2O9C - chain A; structure by X-ray diffraction, 1.45 A resolution.

[Chain A]
Protein: Bacteriophytochrome
From: Deinococcus radiodurans
Notes: EC 2.7.13.3; fragment: chromophore binidng domain
UniProt: Q9RZA4 (BPHY_DEIRA); residue numbers follow UniProt; this construct covers 1-321
Sequence (342 residues; each row starts with the number of its first residue; numbers below 1 keep their minus sign (Met-14 is residue -14)):
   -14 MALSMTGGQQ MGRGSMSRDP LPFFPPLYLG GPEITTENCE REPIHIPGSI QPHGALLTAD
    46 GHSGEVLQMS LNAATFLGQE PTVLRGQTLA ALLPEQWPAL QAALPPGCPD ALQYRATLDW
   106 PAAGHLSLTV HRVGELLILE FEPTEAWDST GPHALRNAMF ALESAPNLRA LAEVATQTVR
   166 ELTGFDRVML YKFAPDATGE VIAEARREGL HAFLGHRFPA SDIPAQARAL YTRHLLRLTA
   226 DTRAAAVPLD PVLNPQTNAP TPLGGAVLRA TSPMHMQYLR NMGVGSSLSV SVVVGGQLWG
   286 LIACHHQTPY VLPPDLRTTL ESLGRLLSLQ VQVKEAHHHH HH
Unresolved in the structure: -14 to 3, 323-327
Sequence notes: cloning artifact (-14 to 0); engineered mutation Ser307 (Tyr in Q9RZA4); expression tag (322-327)
Glycans and other covalent adducts: 2(R),3(E)- phytochromobilin (LBV) linked to Cys24
Residues lining bound ligands: 2(R),3(E)- phytochromobilin (LBV; 3-[2-[(Z)-[3-(2-carboxyethyl)-5-[(Z)-(4-ethenyl-3-methyl-5-oxidanylidene-pyrrol-2-ylidene)methyl]-4-methyl-pyrrol-1-ium -2-ylidene]methyl]-5-[(Z)-[(3E)-3-ethylidene-4-methyl-5-oxidanylidene-pyrrolidin-2-ylidene]methyl]-4-methyl-1H-pyrrol-3- yl]propanoic acid): Thr20, Thr21, Glu27, Ile29, Met174, Tyr176, Phe198, Phe203, Ser206, Asp207, Ile208, Pro209, Ala212, Tyr216, Arg222, Arg254, Ala255, Thr256, Ser257, Met259, His260, Tyr263, Leu264, Met267, Ser272, Leu273, Ser274, Leu286, Ala288, His290
UniProt features mapped onto this chain:
  - binding site (a tetrapyrrole): Cys24
  - mutagenesis: Met259 (M259A: Binds PCB (in vitro), but difference spectrum is altered; M259C: Binds PCB (in vitro), but difference spectrum is altered), His260 (H260A: 100-fold reduction of chromophore-binding activity), Cys289 (C289A: Binds PCB (in vitro), but has aberrant spectral properties)

[Overview]
2(R),3(E)- phytochromobilin is covalently linked to Cys24. From UniProt: tetrapyrrole-binding residue Cys24
and 3 mutagenesis sites.
Chain A is Bacteriophytochrome (Deinococcus radiodurans); the structure, Crystal Structure of
Bacteriophytochrome chromophore binding domain at 1.45 angstrom resolution, was determined by X-ray
diffraction together with 2O9B from the same study.
